Entry 1VNF (X-ray diffraction, 2.35 A resolution); this record covers chain A.

== Chain A ==
Molecule: Vanadium chloroperoxidase
Organism: Curvularia inaequalis
Notes: EC 1.11.1.10
UniProt: P49053 (PRXC_CURIN); numbering as in UniProt (aligned over 1-609)
Chain sequence (609 residues; numbered 1 to 609; the number before each row is that of its first residue):
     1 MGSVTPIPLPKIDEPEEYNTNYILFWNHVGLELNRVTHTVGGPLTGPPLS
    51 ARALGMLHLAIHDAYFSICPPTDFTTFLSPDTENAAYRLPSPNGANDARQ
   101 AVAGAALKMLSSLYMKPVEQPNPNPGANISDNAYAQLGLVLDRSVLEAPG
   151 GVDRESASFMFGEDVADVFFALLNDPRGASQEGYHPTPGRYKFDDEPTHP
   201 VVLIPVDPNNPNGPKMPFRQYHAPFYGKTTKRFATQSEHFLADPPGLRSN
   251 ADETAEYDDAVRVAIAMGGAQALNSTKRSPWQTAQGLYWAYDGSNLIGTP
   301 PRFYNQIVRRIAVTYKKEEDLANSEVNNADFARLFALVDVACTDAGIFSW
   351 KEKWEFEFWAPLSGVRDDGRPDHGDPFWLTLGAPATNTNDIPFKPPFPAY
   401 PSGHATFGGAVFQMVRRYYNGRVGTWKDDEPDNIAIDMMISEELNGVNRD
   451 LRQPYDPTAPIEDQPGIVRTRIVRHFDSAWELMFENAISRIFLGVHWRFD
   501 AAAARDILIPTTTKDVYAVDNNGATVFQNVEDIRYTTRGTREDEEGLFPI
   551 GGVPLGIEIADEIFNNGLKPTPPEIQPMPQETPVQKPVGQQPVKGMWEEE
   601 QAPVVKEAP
Not modelled in the structure: 1-3, 578-609
Sequence notes: engineered mutation Ala360 (Arg in P49053)
Bound ions: vanadate ion near His496 (its only coordinating residue here)
Curated features (UniProtKB/Swiss-Prot):
  - active site: His404 (Proton donor)
  - binding site (vanadate): Lys353, Ser402, Gly403, His404, Arg490, His496

== Overview ==
UniProt lists active-site residue His404 and 6 vanadate-binding residues.
Chain A is Vanadium chloroperoxidase (Curvularia inaequalis); the structure, Chloroperoxidase from the fungus
curvularia inaequalis: mutant R360A, was determined by X-ray diffraction together with 1VNE, 1VNG, 1VNH, 1VNI
and 1VNS from the same study.
